PDB entry 7VAI | electron microscopy, 3.10 A resolution | chains B and D of the 12 polymer chains in the assembly

== Chain B ==
Protein: V-type ATP synthase alpha chain
Organism: Thermus thermophilus HB8
Notes: EC 7.1.2.2
UniProt: Q56403 (VATA_THET8); residue numbers follow UniProt; this construct covers 1-578
Sequence (578 residues; row label = number of the first residue in the row):
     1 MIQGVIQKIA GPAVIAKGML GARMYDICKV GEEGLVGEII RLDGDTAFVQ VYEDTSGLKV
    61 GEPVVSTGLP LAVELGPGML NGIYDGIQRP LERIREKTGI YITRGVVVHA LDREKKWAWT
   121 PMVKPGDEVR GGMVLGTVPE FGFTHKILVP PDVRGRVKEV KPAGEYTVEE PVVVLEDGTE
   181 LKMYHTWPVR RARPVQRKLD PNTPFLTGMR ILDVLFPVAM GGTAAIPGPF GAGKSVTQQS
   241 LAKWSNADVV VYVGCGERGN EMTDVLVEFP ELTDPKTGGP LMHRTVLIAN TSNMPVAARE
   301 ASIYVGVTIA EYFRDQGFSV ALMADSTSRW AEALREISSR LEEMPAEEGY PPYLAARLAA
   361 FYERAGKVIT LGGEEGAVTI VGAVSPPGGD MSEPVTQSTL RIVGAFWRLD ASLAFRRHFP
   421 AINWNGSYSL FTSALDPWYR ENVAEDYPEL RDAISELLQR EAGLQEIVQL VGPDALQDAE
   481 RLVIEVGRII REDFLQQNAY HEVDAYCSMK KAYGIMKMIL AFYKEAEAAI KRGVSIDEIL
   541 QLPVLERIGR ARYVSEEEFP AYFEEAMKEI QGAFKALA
Sequence notes: conflict Ala232 (Ser in Q56403), Ser235 (Thr in Q56403)

== Chain D ==
Protein: V-type ATP synthase beta chain
Organism: Thermus thermophilus HB8
UniProt: Q56404 (VATB_THET8); residues 1-478 here = UniProt positions 1-478
Sequence (478 residues; numbered 1 to 478; the number before each row is that of its first residue):
     1 MDLLKKEYTG ITYISGPLLF VENAKDLAYG AIVDIKDGTG RVRGGQVIEV SEEYAVIQVF
    61 EETTGLDLAT TSVSLVEDVA RLGVSKEMLG RRFNGIGKPI DGLPPITPEK RLPITGLPLN
   121 PVARRKPEQF IQTGISTIDV MNTLVRGQKL PIFSGSGLPA NEIAAQIARQ ATVRPDLSGE
   181 GEKEEPFAVV FAAMGITQRE LSYFIQEFER TGALSRSVLF LNKADDPTIE RILTPRMALT
   241 VAEYLAFEHD YHVLVILTDM TNYCEALREI GAAREEIPGR RGYPGYMYTD LATIYERAGV
   301 VEGKKGSVTQ IPILSMPDDD RTHPIPDLTG YITEGQIQLS RELHRKGIYP PIDPLPSLSR
   361 LMNNGVGKGK TREDHKQVSD QLYSAYANGV DIRKLVAIIG EDALTENDRR YLQFADAFER
   421 FFINQGQQNR SIEESLQIAW ALLSMLPQGE LKRISKDHIG KYYGQKLEEI WGAPQALD
Disordered / not traced: 1-4, 475-478

== How chain B and chain D interact ==
Pairs across the interface (75; chain B residue first):
  Gln7(B) with Ser51(D); Glu52(D), hydrogen bond (backbone-backbone)
  Lys8(B) with Glu49(D), salt bridge; Val50(D); Ser51(D)
  Ile9(B) with Glu49(D); Val50(D), hydrogen bond (backbone-backbone)
  Ala10(B) with Ile48(D); Glu49(D)
  Gly11(B) with Tyr29(D)
  Pro12(B) with Tyr29(D)
  Lys17(B) with Glu52(D), salt bridge
  Thr55(B) with Tyr29(D)
  Ser56(B) with Tyr29(D)
  Gly57(B) with Ala28(D); Tyr29(D), hydrogen bond (backbone-backbone)
  Leu58(B) with Ala28(D); Tyr29(D), hydrogen bond (backbone-backbone)
  Lys59(B) with Ala28(D)
  Val60(B) with Lys25(D); Val50(D)
  Leu91(B) with Asn120(D); Pro121(D), hydrophobic; Val122(D), hydrophobic
  Ile94(B) with Asn120(D)
  Arg95(B) with Asn120(D); Val122(D), hydrogen bond (side chain-backbone); Glu302(D), salt bridge
  Ile100(B) with Leu119(D); Asn120(D), hydrogen bond (backbone-backbone)
  Tyr101(B) with Leu117(D); Pro118(D); Leu119(D), hydrophobic; Glu243(D); Phe247(D)
  Ile102(B) with Leu117(D); Pro118(D), hydrogen bond (backbone-backbone); Asn120(D)
  Thr103(B) with Leu117(D)
  Phe230(B) with Arg360(D)
  Arg258(B) with Glu296(D); Gly330(D), hydrogen bond (side chain-backbone); Tyr331(D), hydrogen bond (side chain-backbone); Ile332(D); Thr333(D), hydrogen bond (side chain-backbone); Arg360(D)
  Gly259(B) with Arg124(D); Glu296(D), hydrogen bond (backbone-side chain)
  Asn260(B) with Pro127(D); Glu334(D), hydrogen bond
  Met262(B) with Arg124(D)
  Thr263(B) with Lys126(D), hydrogen bond (backbone-side chain)
  Leu266(B) with Pro121(D)
  Glu268(B) with Lys126(D), salt bridge
  Thr291(B) with Pro121(D)
  Ser292(B) with Tyr288(D); Ala292(D); Glu296(D)
  Asn293(B) with Pro118(D); Ala292(D); Glu296(D)
  Met294(B) with Pro121(D), hydrophobic
  Arg299(B) with Tyr288(D)
  Arg329(B) with Tyr288(D); Tyr331(D)
  Glu332(B) with Tyr288(D)
  Glu336(B) with Gly285(D); Tyr286(D); Thr289(D)
  Ser339(B) with Gly285(D)
  Arg340(B) with Tyr286(D)
  Glu342(B) with Ile277(D)
  Glu348(B) with Arg280(D)
  Pro387(B) with Tyr331(D)
  Phe415(B) with Arg453(D)
Also at the interface, not in a pair above, chain B (51 interface residues in all): Ile6, Asp54, Ile83, Gly256, Glu257, Glu261, Val296, Arg335, Pro386
Also at the interface, not in a pair above, chain D (48 interface residues in all): Asp26, Leu27, Val79, Thr115, Ala123, Arg125, Gly147, Lys149, Glu276, Thr293, Val301, Leu358, Leu361

== Overview ==
51 residues of chain B face 48 of chain D across their interface, with 13 hydrogen bonds and 4 salt bridges.
Among the polar pairs are Lys8(B)-Glu49(D), Lys17(B)-Glu52(D) and Arg95(B)-Glu302(D).
Chain B is V-type ATP synthase alpha chain and chain D is V-type ATP synthase beta chain, both from Thermus
thermophilus HB8; the structure, V1EG of V/A-ATPase from Thermus thermophilus, state1-1, was determined by
electron microscopy together with 7VAJ, 7VAK, 7VAL, 7VAM, 7VAN, 7VAO and 11 further entries from the same
study.
